PDB entry 5O5J | electron microscopy, 3.45 A resolution | chains A and Q of the 24 polymer chains in the assembly

# Chain A
Molecule: 16S rRNA
From: Mycobacterium smegmatis str. MC2 155
Sequence (1528 nucleotides; each row starts with the number of its first residue):
     1 UUUUUGUUUG GAGAGUUUGA UCCUGGCUCA GGACGAACGC UGGCGGCGUG CUUAACACAU
    61 GCAAGUCGAA CGGAAAGGCC CUUUCGGGGG UACUCGAGUG GCGAACGGGU GAGUAACACG
   121 UGGGUGAUCU GCCCUGCACU UUGGGAUAAG CCUGGGAAAC UGGGUCUAAU ACCGAAUACA
   181 CCCUGCUGGU CGCAUGGCCU GGUAGGGGAA AGCUUUUGCG GUGUGGGAUG GGCCCGCGGC
   241 CUAUCAGCUU GUUGGUGGGG UGAUGGCCUA CCAAGGCGAC GACGGGUAGC CGGCCUGAGA
   301 GGGUGACCGG CCACACUGGG ACUGAGAUAC GGCCCAGACU CCUACGGGAG GCAGCAGUGG
   361 GGAAUAUUGC ACAAUGGGCG CAAGCCUGAU GCAGCGACGC CGCGUGAGGG AUGACGGCCU
   421 UCGGGUUGUA AACCUCUUUC AGCACAGACG AAGCGCAAGU GACGGUAUGU GCAGAAGAAG
   481 GACCGGCCAA CUACGUGCCA GCAGCCGCGG UAAUACGUAG GGUCCGAGCG UUGUCCGGAA
   541 UUACUGGGCG UAAAGAGCUC GUAGGUGGUU UGUCGCGUUG UUCGUGAAAA CUCACAGCUU
   601 AACUGUGGGC GUGCGGGCGA UACGGGCAGA CUAGAGUACU GCAGGGGAGA CUGGAAUUCC
   661 UGGUGUAGCG GUGGAAUGCG CAGAUAUCAG GAGGAACACC GGUGGCGAAG GCGGGUCUCU
   721 GGGCAGUAAC UGACGCUGAG GAGCGAAAGC GUGGGGAGCG AACAGGAUUA GAUACCCUGG
   781 UAGUCCACGC CGUAAACGGU GGGUACUAGG UGUGGGUUUC CUUCCUUGGG AUCCGUGCCG
   841 UAGCUAACGC AUUAAGUACC CCGCCUGGGG AGUACGGCCG CAAGGCUAAA ACUCAAAGGA
   901 AUUGACGGGG GCCCGCACAA GCGGCGGAGC AUGUGGAUUA AUUCGAUGCA ACGCGAAGAA
   961 CCUUACCUGG GUUUGACAUG CACAGGACGC CGGCAGAGAU GUCGGUUCCC UUGUGGCCUG
  1021 UGUGCAGGUG GUGCAUGGCU GUCGUCAGCU CGUGUCGUGA GAUGUUGGGU UAAGUCCCGC
  1081 AACGAGCGCA ACCCUUGUCU CAUGUUGCCA GCACGUUAUG GUGGGGACUC GUGAGAGACU
  1141 GCCGGGGUCA ACUCGGAGGA AGGUGGGGAU GACGUCAAGU CAUCAUGCCC CUUAUGUCCA
  1201 GGGCUUCACA CAUGCUACAA UGGCCGGUAC AAAGGGCUGC GAUGCCGUGA GGUGGAGCGA
  1261 AUCCUUUCAA AGCCGGUCUC AGUUCGGAUC GGGGUCUGCA ACUCGACCCC GUGAAGUCGG
  1321 AGUCGCUAGU AAUCGCAGAU CAGCAACGCU GCGGUGAAUA CGUUCCCGGG CCUUGUACAC
  1381 ACCGCCCGUC ACGUCAUGAA AGUCGGUAAC ACCCGAAGCC GGUGGCCUAA CCCUUGUGGA
  1441 GGGAGCCGUC GAAGGUGGGA UCGGCGAUUG GGACGAAGUC GUAACAAGGU AGCCGUACCG
  1501 GAAGGUGCGG CUGGAUCACC UCCUUUCU
Disordered / not traced: 1-6, 1518-1528
Ion coordination: Mg2+ site 1 near U17 (its only coordinating residue here); Mg2+ site 2 near G25 (its only coordinating residue here); Mg2+ site 3 near A37 (its only coordinating residue here); Mg2+ site 4 near G42 (its only coordinating residue here); Mg2+ site 5: U52, G111; Mg2+ site 6 near U52 (its only coordinating residue here); Mg2+ site 7 near A57 (its only coordinating residue here); Mg2+ site 8: A63, C386, U387; Mg2+ site 9: U66, G101; Mg2+ site 10 near G96 (its only coordinating residue here); Mg2+ site 11 near G103 (its only coordinating residue here); Mg2+ site 12 near A105 (its only coordinating residue here); 116 more Mg2+ sites not listed

# Chain Q
Protein: 30S ribosomal protein S17
From: Mycobacterium smegmatis str. MC2 155
UniProtKB: A0QSE0 (RS17_MYCS2); residue numbers follow UniProt; this construct covers 1-98
Sequence (98 residues; each row starts with the number of its first residue):
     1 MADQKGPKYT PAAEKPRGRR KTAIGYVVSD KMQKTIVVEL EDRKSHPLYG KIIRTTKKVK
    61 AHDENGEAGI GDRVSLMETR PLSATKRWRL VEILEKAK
Disordered / not traced: 1-3, 98
Swiss-Prot annotation at these positions:
  - cross-link: Lys96 (Isoglutamyl lysine isopeptide (Lys-Gln) (interchain with Q-Cter in protein Pup))

# How chain A and chain Q interact
Pairs across the interface - 83 pairs, chain A then chain Q:
  G123(A) - Lys21(Q)  sugar contact
  G124(A) - Arg19(Q)  sugar contact
  G124(A) - Arg20(Q)  hydrogen bond to the sugar
  U125(A) - Gly18(Q)  phosphate contact
  U125(A) - Arg20(Q)  sugar contact
  G126(A) - Lys15(Q)  salt bridge to the phosphate
  G126(A) - Arg17(Q)  hydrogen bond to the base
  A127(A) - Arg20(Q)  salt bridge to the phosphate
  A127(A) - Arg80(Q)  salt bridge to the phosphate
  G136(A) - Gly6(Q)  phosphate contact
  G136(A) - Pro7(Q)  hydrogen bond to the sugar
  G136(A) - Lys8(Q)  hydrogen bond to the base
  C137(A) - Lys5(Q)  phosphate contact
  C137(A) - Gly6(Q)  hydrogen bond to the phosphate
  C137(A) - Lys8(Q)  sugar contact
  A138(A) - Lys5(Q)  salt bridge to the phosphate
  G192(A) - Arg17(Q)  hydrogen bond to the sugar
  C193(A) - Arg17(Q)  hydrogen bond to the sugar
  C193(A) - Gly18(Q)  hydrogen bond to the base
  C193(A) - Arg20(Q)  hydrogen bond to the base
  C193(A) - Met77(Q)  sugar contact
  C193(A) - Arg89(Q)  hydrogen bond to the phosphate
  A194(A) - Arg20(Q)  base contact
  A194(A) - Thr79(Q)  base contact
  A194(A) - Arg89(Q)  salt bridge to the phosphate
  U195(A) - Arg80(Q)  hydrogen bond to the base
  C199(A) - Tyr9(Q)  phosphate contact
  U200(A) - Lys8(Q)  hydrogen bond to the base
  U200(A) - Tyr9(Q)  base contact
  G225(A) - Tyr9(Q)  sugar contact
  G225(A) - Thr10(Q)  hydrogen bond to the sugar
  G226(A) - Thr10(Q)  sugar contact
  G227(A) - Ala13(Q)  phosphate contact
  C234(A) - Arg87(Q)  hydrogen bond to the phosphate
  C235(A) - Glu78(Q)  sugar contact
  C235(A) - Arg87(Q)  sugar contact
  G236(A) - Lys57(Q)  hydrogen bond to the phosphate
  C237(A) - Lys44(Q)  salt bridge to the phosphate
  C237(A) - Lys57(Q)  salt bridge to the phosphate
  G238(A) - Lys44(Q)  salt bridge to the phosphate
  U253(A) - Met32(Q)  sugar contact
  U253(A) - Lys60(Q)  hydrogen bond to the phosphate
  G254(A) - Gln33(Q)  hydrogen bond to the sugar
  G254(A) - Thr35(Q)  phosphate contact
  G254(A) - Ser83(Q)  hydrogen bond to the phosphate
  G254(A) - Ala84(Q)  phosphate contact
  G254(A) - Thr85(Q)  phosphate contact
  G254(A) - Lys86(Q)  sugar contact
  G255(A) - Gln33(Q)  sugar contact
  G255(A) - Lys34(Q)  hydrogen bond to the phosphate
  G255(A) - Ser83(Q)  phosphate contact
  G255(A) - Lys86(Q)  salt bridge to the phosphate
  U256(A) - Lys34(Q)  salt bridge to the phosphate
  U264(A) - Arg80(Q)  hydrogen bond to the phosphate
  U264(A) - Pro81(Q)  hydrogen bond to the sugar
  G265(A) - Arg80(Q)  salt bridge to the phosphate
  G265(A) - Pro81(Q)  sugar contact
  G265(A) - Leu82(Q)  sugar contact
  G265(A) - Ser83(Q)  sugar contact
  G265(A) - Ala84(Q)  sugar contact
  C267(A) - Ala84(Q)  phosphate contact
  A273(A) - Gln33(Q)  hydrogen bond to the sugar
  G275(A) - Lys31(Q)  salt bridge to the phosphate
  G275(A) - Met32(Q)  sugar contact
  G276(A) - Ser29(Q)  hydrogen bond to the phosphate
  G276(A) - Met32(Q)  phosphate contact
  G276(A) - Val37(Q)  phosphate contact
  G276(A) - Lys60(Q)  hydrogen bond to the phosphate
  C277(A) - Lys58(Q)  salt bridge to the phosphate
  C277(A) - Lys60(Q)  phosphate contact
  C280(A) - Arg54(Q)  hydrogen bond to the base
  C280(A) - Thr55(Q)  base contact
  C280(A) - Thr56(Q)  base contact
  C544(A) - Leu48(Q)  base contact
  C544(A) - Tyr49(Q)  sugar contact
  G565(A) - Lys51(Q)  hydrogen bond to the phosphate
  G565(A) - Arg54(Q)  salt bridge to the phosphate
  U566(A) - Lys51(Q)  salt bridge to the phosphate
  G577(A) - Arg43(Q)  sugar contact
  G615(A) - Lys21(Q)  phosphate contact
  G617(A) - Arg19(Q)  salt bridge to the phosphate
  G625(A) - Arg43(Q)  hydrogen bond to the sugar
  C861(A) - Lys51(Q)  salt bridge to the phosphate
Interface residues without a listed pair, chain A (48 interface residues in all): A180, G266, C576, G616, G624, C627
Interface residues without a listed pair, chain Q (48 interface residues in all): Pro11, Ala12, Ile52, His62, Glu95

# Overview
Chain A and chain Q each contribute 48 residues to their interface; the contacts include 27 hydrogen bonds and
17 salt bridges. Polar contacts include G126(A)-Arg17(Q), G136(A)-Lys8(Q) and C193(A)-Gly18(Q). The Mg2+ site
5 is built by U52(A) and G111(A).
Here chain A is 16S rRNA and chain Q is 30S ribosomal protein S17, both from Mycobacterium smegmatis str. MC2
155. Entry 5O5J (Structure of the 30S small ribosomal subunit from Mycobacterium smegmatis) was determined by
electron microscopy (same publication as 5O60 and 5O61).
